PDB entry 6YDI | X-ray diffraction, 1.95 A resolution | chains B and D of the 4 polymer chains in the assembly

== Chain B ==
Name: Methane monooxygenase
Source organism: Methylosinus trichosporium OB3b
UniProtKB: A0A2D2D5X7 (A0A2D2D5X7_METTR); numbering as in UniProt (aligned over 1-395)
Chain sequence (395 residues; numbered 1 to 395; the number before each row is that of its first residue):
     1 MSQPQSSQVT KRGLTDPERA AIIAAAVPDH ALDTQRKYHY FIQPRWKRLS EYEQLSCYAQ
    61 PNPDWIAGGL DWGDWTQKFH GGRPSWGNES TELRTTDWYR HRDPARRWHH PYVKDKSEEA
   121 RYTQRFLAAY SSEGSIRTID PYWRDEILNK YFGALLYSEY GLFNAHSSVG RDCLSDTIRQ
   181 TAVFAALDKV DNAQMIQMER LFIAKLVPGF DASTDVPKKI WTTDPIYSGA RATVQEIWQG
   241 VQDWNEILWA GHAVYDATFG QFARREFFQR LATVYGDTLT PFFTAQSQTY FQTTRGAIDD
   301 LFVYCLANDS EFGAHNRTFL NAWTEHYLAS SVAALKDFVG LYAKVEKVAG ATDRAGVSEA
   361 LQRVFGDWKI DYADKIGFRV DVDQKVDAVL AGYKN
Not modelled in the structure: 1-4, 394-395

== Chain D ==
Name: Methane monooxygenase component A alpha chain
Source organism: Methylosinus trichosporium OB3b
Notes: EC 1.14.13.25
UniProtKB: P27353 (MEMA_METTR); numbering as in UniProt (aligned over 1-526)
Chain sequence (526 residues; numbered 1 to 526; the number before each row is that of its first residue):
     1 MAISLATKAA TDALKVNRAP VGVEPQEVHK WLQSFNWDFK ENRTKYPTKY HMANETKEQF
    61 KVIAKEYARM EAAKDERQFG TLLDGLTRLG AGNKVHPRWG ETMKVISNFL EVGEYNAIAA
   121 SAMLWDSATA AEQKNGYLAQ VLDEIRHTHQ CAFINHYYSK HYHDPAGHND ARRTRAIGPL
   181 WKGMKRVFAD GFISGDAVEC SVNLQLVGEA CFTNPLIVAV TEWASANGDE ITPTVFLSVE
   241 TDELRHMANG YQTVVSIAND PASAKFLNTD LNNAFWTQQK YFTPVLGYLF EYGSKFKVEP
   301 WVKTWNRWVY EDWGGIWIGR LGKYGVESPA SLRDAKRDAY WAHHDLALAA YAMWPLGFAR
   361 LALPDEEDQA WFEANYPGWA DHYGKIFNEW KKLGYEDPKS GFIPYQWLLA NGHDVYIDRV
   421 SQVPFIPSLA KGTGSLRVHE FNGKKHSLTD DWGERQWLIE PERYECHNVF EQYEGRELSE
   481 VIAEGHGVRS DGKTLIAQPH TRGDNLWTLE DIKRAGCVFP DPLAKF
Not modelled in the structure: 1-15
Swiss-Prot annotation at these positions:
  - active site: Cys151
  - binding site (Fe cation): Glu114, Glu144, His147, Glu209, Glu243, His246
Metal / ion sites: Fe2+ site 1: Glu114, Glu144, His147, Glu243; Fe2+ site 2: Glu144, Glu209, Glu243, His246
What the authors report for this chain:
  - conformationally variable residues (side-chain flip): Glu243
  - Fe2+ coordination: Glu144, Glu209, Glu243

== Chain B / chain D interface ==
Residue-residue contacts (244):
  Gln8(B) - Val298(D)  hydrogen bond (side chain-backbone)
  Thr10(B) - Glu222(D)  hydrogen bond
  Thr10(B) - Ala226(D)
  Lys11(B) - Ala226(D)
  Arg12(B) - Ser225(D)
  Arg12(B) - Glu230(D)  salt bridge
  Gly13(B) - Ser225(D)  hydrogen bond (backbone-backbone)
  Gly13(B) - Ala226(D)
  Gly13(B) - Gly228(D)
  Leu14(B) - Lys94(D)
  Leu14(B) - Gly228(D)
  Leu14(B) - Glu230(D)
  Arg19(B) - Ala226(D)
  Arg19(B) - Phe296(D)
  Ile22(B) - Phe296(D)  hydrophobic
  Ile23(B) - Lys94(D)
  Ile23(B) - Val95(D)
  Ile23(B) - His96(D)
  Ile23(B) - Asn227(D)
  Ala26(B) - His96(D)
  Ala26(B) - Pro97(D)
  Val27(B) - Asn93(D)
  Val27(B) - Val95(D)
  Val27(B) - His163(D)
  Pro28(B) - His163(D)
  His30(B) - Gly503(D)  hydrogen bond (side chain-backbone)
  Ala31(B) - His163(D)
  Leu32(B) - His163(D)  hydrogen bond (backbone-backbone)
  Leu32(B) - Asp164(D)
  Leu32(B) - Arg360(D)
  Leu32(B) - Arg489(D)  hydrogen bond (backbone-side chain)
  Leu32(B) - Gly503(D)
  Asp33(B) - Pro165(D)
  Asp33(B) - Ala166(D)
  Asp33(B) - Arg489(D)
  Asp33(B) - Ser490(D)  hydrogen bond
  Thr34(B) - Ser490(D)
  Gln35(B) - Pro165(D)
  Gln35(B) - Asn169(D)  hydrogen bond (backbone-side chain)
  Arg36(B) - Ser159(D)  hydrogen bond (side chain-backbone)
  Arg36(B) - Lys160(D)  hydrogen bond (side chain-backbone)
  Arg36(B) - His161(D)
  Arg36(B) - Tyr162(D)  hydrogen bond (side chain-backbone)
  Tyr38(B) - Glu111(D)  hydrogen bond
  Tyr38(B) - Ala152(D)
  Tyr38(B) - Asn155(D)
  Tyr38(B) - His156(D)
  Tyr38(B) - Ser159(D)
  Tyr38(B) - His168(D)
  Tyr38(B) - Asn169(D)
  Tyr38(B) - Arg172(D)
  His39(B) - Asn169(D)  hydrogen bond (backbone-backbone)
  His39(B) - Asp170(D)
  His39(B) - Ala171(D)
  His39(B) - Arg172(D)  hydrogen bond (side chain-backbone)
  Tyr40(B) - Asn169(D)
  Tyr40(B) - Asp170(D)  hydrogen bond
  Tyr40(B) - Arg173(D)  hydrogen bond
  Phe41(B) - Asp170(D)
  Phe41(B) - Arg173(D)
  Glu51(B) - His156(D)  salt bridge
  Gln54(B) - His156(D)
  Gln54(B) - Arg172(D)  hydrogen bond (backbone-side chain)
  Leu55(B) - His149(D)
  Leu55(B) - Ala152(D)  hydrophobic
  Leu55(B) - Phe153(D)
  Leu55(B) - Arg172(D)  hydrogen bond (backbone-side chain)
  Ser56(B) - His149(D)
  Ser56(B) - Arg172(D)
  Cys57(B) - Arg172(D)  hydrogen bond (backbone-side chain)
  Tyr58(B) - Arg172(D)
  Tyr58(B) - Arg175(D)
  Ala59(B) - Tyr115(D)  hydrophobic
  Ala59(B) - Arg172(D)
  Ala59(B) - Arg175(D)
  Gln60(B) - Tyr115(D)  hydrogen bond
  Pro61(B) - Val112(D)  hydrophobic
  Pro61(B) - Asn116(D)
  Pro61(B) - Arg175(D)
  Pro61(B) - Trp181(D)  hydrophobic
  Asp71(B) - Ala176(D)
  Asp71(B) - Trp181(D)  hydrogen bond
  Asp71(B) - Lys185(D)  salt bridge
  Trp72(B) - Ala176(D)  hydrogen bond (side chain-backbone)
  Trp72(B) - Lys182(D)  hydrogen bond (backbone-side chain)
  Trp72(B) - Gln472(D)
  Trp72(B) - Tyr473(D)
  Gly73(B) - His467(D)
  Asp74(B) - Glu465(D)
  Asp74(B) - Cys466(D)  hydrogen bond (backbone-side chain)
  Asp74(B) - His467(D)  hydrogen bond (backbone-side chain)
  Trp75(B) - Asp190(D)
  Trp75(B) - Cys466(D)
  Thr76(B) - Lys182(D)
  Thr76(B) - Lys185(D)
  Thr76(B) - Arg186(D)  hydrogen bond (side chain-backbone)
  Thr76(B) - Asp190(D)  hydrogen bond
  Thr76(B) - Gln422(D)
  Thr76(B) - Arg463(D)
  Thr76(B) - Tyr464(D)
  Thr76(B) - Cys466(D)
  Gln77(B) - Arg186(D)  hydrogen bond
  Gln77(B) - Asp190(D)
  Gln77(B) - Gly191(D)
  Gln77(B) - Ser194(D)  hydrogen bond (side chain-backbone)
  Gln77(B) - Arg463(D)
  Gln77(B) - Tyr464(D)  hydrogen bond
  Lys78(B) - Ser194(D)
  Lys78(B) - Glu462(D)
  Lys78(B) - Arg463(D)  hydrogen bond (backbone-side chain)
  Lys78(B) - Glu465(D)  salt bridge
  Phe79(B) - Ile193(D)
  Phe79(B) - Ser194(D)
  Phe79(B) - Gly195(D)
  Phe79(B) - Arg463(D)
  His80(B) - Glu460(D)
  His80(B) - Glu462(D)
  His80(B) - Arg463(D)  hydrogen bond
  Gly81(B) - Glu462(D)  hydrogen bond (backbone-side chain)
  Gly82(B) - Glu462(D)
  Ser85(B) - Asp190(D)  hydrogen bond
  Ser85(B) - Ile193(D)
  Ser85(B) - Ser194(D)  hydrogen bond
  Trp86(B) - Tyr115(D)  hydrophobic
  Trp86(B) - Asn116(D)
  Trp86(B) - Ala119(D)  hydrophobic
  Trp86(B) - Ile193(D)  hydrophobic
  Trp108(B) - Phe79(D)  hydrophobic
  Trp108(B) - His149(D)
  His109(B) - Tyr67(D)  hydrogen bond
  His109(B) - Leu142(D)  hydrogen bond (side chain-backbone)
  His109(B) - Arg146(D)
  His109(B) - His149(D)  hydrogen bond (backbone-side chain)
  His110(B) - Asp75(D)  salt bridge
  His110(B) - Phe79(D)
  Val113(B) - Ala68(D)
  Val113(B) - Ala72(D)
  Val113(B) - Asp75(D)
  Lys114(B) - Glu76(D)  salt bridge
  Lys116(B) - Ala64(D)
  Lys116(B) - Lys65(D)
  Lys116(B) - Ala68(D)
  Ser117(B) - Ala68(D)
  Ser117(B) - Arg69(D)
  Ser117(B) - Ala72(D)
  Glu119(B) - Lys65(D)
  Ala120(B) - Lys65(D)
  Arg121(B) - Arg69(D)
  Gln124(B) - Gly22(D)
  Gln124(B) - Val23(D)  hydrogen bond (side chain-backbone)
  Leu127(B) - Val21(D)
  Ala128(B) - Pro20(D)
  Ala128(B) - Val21(D)  hydrogen bond (backbone-backbone)
  Ser131(B) - Arg18(D)
  Ser131(B) - Ala19(D)
  Ser131(B) - Pro20(D)
  Ser131(B) - Val21(D)  hydrogen bond (side chain-backbone)
  Ser132(B) - Arg18(D)  hydrogen bond (backbone-side chain)
  Ser132(B) - Pro20(D)
  Gly134(B) - Val16(D)
  Gly134(B) - Arg18(D)
  Ile136(B) - Val16(D)  hydrophobic
  Arg137(B) - Val16(D)
  Leu156(B) - Phe35(D)  hydrophobic
  Tyr157(B) - Ser34(D)  hydrogen bond (side chain-backbone)
  Tyr157(B) - Phe35(D)
  Tyr157(B) - Trp37(D)
  Tyr160(B) - Phe35(D)
  Tyr160(B) - Asn36(D)
  Tyr160(B) - Ala131(D)
  Gly161(B) - Trp37(D)
  Phe163(B) - Trp125(D)  hydrophobic
  Phe163(B) - Leu138(D)  hydrophobic
  Asn164(B) - Trp125(D)  hydrogen bond
  Asn164(B) - Lys134(D)
  His166(B) - Trp125(D)
  Ser167(B) - Ala122(D)
  Ser167(B) - Trp125(D)
  Ser167(B) - Asp126(D)  hydrogen bond
  Ser168(B) - Lys45(D)  hydrogen bond
  Ser168(B) - Tyr46(D)  hydrogen bond (backbone-side chain)
  Ser168(B) - Asp126(D)
  Gly170(B) - Ala119(D)
  Gly170(B) - Ala122(D)
  Arg171(B) - Tyr46(D)
  Arg171(B) - Ala119(D)
  Arg171(B) - Ala122(D)
  Arg171(B) - Met123(D)
  Arg171(B) - Ile193(D)  hydrogen bond (side chain-backbone)
  Asp172(B) - Tyr46(D)  hydrogen bond
  Ser175(B) - Tyr115(D)  hydrogen bond (backbone-side chain)
  Asp176(B) - Tyr115(D)  hydrogen bond (backbone-side chain)
  Arg179(B) - Tyr115(D)  hydrogen bond
  Arg179(B) - Ile118(D)
  Gln180(B) - His149(D)  hydrogen bond
  Val183(B) - Val141(D)  hydrophobic
  Val183(B) - Leu142(D)  hydrophobic
  Val183(B) - Ile145(D)  hydrophobic
  Phe184(B) - Leu142(D)  hydrophobic
  Ala186(B) - Trp125(D)  hydrophobic
  Leu187(B) - Ala64(D)  hydrophobic
  Leu187(B) - Leu138(D)  hydrophobic
  Leu187(B) - Leu142(D)  hydrophobic
  Asp191(B) - Ala64(D)
  Asp191(B) - Lys65(D)  salt bridge
  Gln194(B) - Val28(D)
  Gln194(B) - Leu32(D)
  Gln194(B) - Ile63(D)
  Gln194(B) - Ala64(D)  hydrogen bond (side chain-backbone)
  Met195(B) - Lys65(D)
  Gln197(B) - Trp31(D)
  Met198(B) - Val23(D)  hydrophobic
  Leu201(B) - Glu27(D)
  Leu201(B) - Trp31(D)
  Phe202(B) - Val21(D)
  Phe202(B) - Val23(D)  hydrophobic
  Lys205(B) - Gly22(D)  hydrogen bond (side chain-backbone)
  Lys205(B) - Glu27(D)  salt bridge
  Leu206(B) - Val16(D)
  Leu206(B) - Val21(D)  hydrophobic
  Ser213(B) - Trp31(D)
  Thr214(B) - Trp31(D)
  Thr214(B) - Ser34(D)  hydrogen bond
  Lys218(B) - Ser34(D)  hydrogen bond (side chain-backbone)
  Lys218(B) - Asn36(D)  hydrogen bond (side chain-backbone)
  Lys218(B) - Trp37(D)
  Trp221(B) - Trp37(D)
  Gln235(B) - Trp37(D)  hydrogen bond
  Gln235(B) - Phe39(D)
  Trp238(B) - Asn36(D)
  Trp238(B) - Phe39(D)  hydrophobic
  Trp238(B) - Asn42(D)
  Trp238(B) - Lys45(D)  hydrogen bond (backbone-side chain)
  Gln239(B) - Phe39(D)
  Gln239(B) - Glu41(D)
  Gln239(B) - Asn42(D)  hydrogen bond
  Gln239(B) - Arg43(D)  hydrogen bond (side chain-backbone)
  Gln239(B) - Lys45(D)
  Val241(B) - Lys45(D)  hydrogen bond (backbone-side chain)
  Gln242(B) - Lys45(D)
  Gln242(B) - Tyr46(D)  hydrogen bond
  Ile247(B) - Lys45(D)
  Gln286(B) - Lys65(D)  hydrogen bond
  Tyr290(B) - Lys65(D)  hydrogen bond
Other interface residues (no listed pair), chain B (116 interface residues in all): Lys37, Leu70, Arg83, Pro84, Tyr112, Glu133, Val190, Ala193, Thr222, Arg231, Val234
Other interface residues (no listed pair), chain D (116 interface residues in all): Asn17, Pro47, Glu71, Asn135, Thr148, Tyr158, Glu199, Val420, Asn468, Val469, Arg502

== In short ==
Chain B and chain D each contribute 116 residues to their interface; the contacts include 66 hydrogen bonds
and 8 salt bridges. Among the polar pairs are Arg12(B)-Glu230(D), Glu51(B)-His156(D) and Asp71(B)-Lys185(D).
The paper reports Fe2+ coordination by Glu144(D), Glu209(D) and Glu243(D); conformational variability at
Glu243(D).
Here chain B is Methane monooxygenase and chain D is Methane monooxygenase component A alpha chain, both from
Methylosinus trichosporium OB3b. Entry 6YDI (XFEL structure of the Soluble methane monooxygenase hydroxylase
and regulatory subunit complex, from Methylosinus trichosporium OB3b ...) was determined by X-ray diffraction,
deposited together with 6YD0, 6YDU and 6YY3.
